Entry 6V8O (electron microscopy, 3.07 A resolution); this record covers chains L and R of the 22 polymer chains in the assembly.

== Chain L ==
Molecule: Chromatin structure-remodeling complex protein RSC8
Source organism: Saccharomyces cerevisiae (strain ATCC 204508 / S288c)
Reference sequence: P43609 (RSC8_YEAST); residues 1-557 here = UniProt positions 1-557
Sequence (557 residues; numbered 1 to 557; the number before each row is that of its first residue):
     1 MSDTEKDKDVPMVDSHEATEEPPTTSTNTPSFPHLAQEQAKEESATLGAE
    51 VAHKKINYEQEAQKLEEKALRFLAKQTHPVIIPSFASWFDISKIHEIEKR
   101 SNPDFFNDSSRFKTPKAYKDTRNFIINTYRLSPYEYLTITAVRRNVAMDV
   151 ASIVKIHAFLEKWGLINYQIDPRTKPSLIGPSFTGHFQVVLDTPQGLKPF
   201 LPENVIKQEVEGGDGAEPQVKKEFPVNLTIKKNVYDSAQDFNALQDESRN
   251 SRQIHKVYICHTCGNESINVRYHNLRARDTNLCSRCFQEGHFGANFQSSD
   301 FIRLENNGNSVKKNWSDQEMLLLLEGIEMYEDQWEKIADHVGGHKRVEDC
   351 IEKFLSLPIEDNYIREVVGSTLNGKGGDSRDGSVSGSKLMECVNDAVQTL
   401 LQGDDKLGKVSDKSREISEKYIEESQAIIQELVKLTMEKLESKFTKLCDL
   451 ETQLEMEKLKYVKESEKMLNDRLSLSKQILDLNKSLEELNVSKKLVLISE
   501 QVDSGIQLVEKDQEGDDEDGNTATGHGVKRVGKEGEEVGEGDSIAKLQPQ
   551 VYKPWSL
Not modelled in the structure: 1-57, 205-219, 305-311, 378-557

== Chain R ==
Molecule: Nuclear protein STH1/NPS1
Source organism: Saccharomyces cerevisiae (strain ATCC 204508 / S288c)
Notes: EC 3.6.4.12
Reference sequence: P32597 (STH1_YEAST); numbering as in UniProt (aligned over 1-1359)
Sequence (1359 residues; row label = number of the first residue in the row):
     1 MLQEQSELMSTVMNNTPTTVAALAAVAAASETNGKLGSEEQPEITIPKPR
    51 SSAQLEQLLYRYRAIQNHPKENKLEIKAIEDTFRNISRDQDIYETKLDTL
   101 RKSIDKGFQYDEDLLNKHLVALQLLEKDTDVPDYFLDLPDTKNDNTTAIE
   151 VDYSEKKPIKISADFNAKAKSLGLESKFSNATKTALGDPDTEIRISARIS
   201 NRINELERLPANLGTYSLDDCLEFITKDDLSSRMDTFKIKALVELKSLKL
   251 LTKQKSIRQKLINNVASQAHHNIPYLRDSPFTAAAQRSVQIRSKVIVPQT
   301 VRLAEELERQQLLEKRKKERNLHLQKINSIIDFIKERQSEQWSRQERCFQ
   351 FGRLGASLHNQMEKDEQKRIERTAKQRLAALKSNDEEAYLKLLDQTKDTR
   401 ITQLLRQTNSFLDSLSEAVRAQQNEAKILHGEEVQPITDEEREKTDYYEV
   451 AHRIKEKIDKQPSILVGGTLKEYQLRGLEWMVSLYNNHLNGILADEMGLG
   501 KTIQSISLITYLYEVKKDIGPFLVIVPLSTITNWTLEFEKWAPSLNTIIY
   551 KGTPNQRHSLQHQIRVGNFDVLLTTYEYIIKDKSLLSKHDWAHMIIDEGH
   601 RMKNAQSKLSFTISHYYRTRNRLILTGTPLQNNLPELWALLNFVLPKIFN
   651 SAKTFEDWFNTPFANTGTQEKLELTEEETLLIIRRLHKVLRPFLLRRLKK
   701 EVEKDLPDKVEKVIKCKLSGLQQQLYQQMLKHNALFVGAGTEGATKGGIK
   751 GLNNKIMQLRKICNHPFVFDEVEGVVNPSRGNSDLLFRVAGKFELLDRVL
   801 PKFKASGHRVLMFFQMTQVMDIMEDFLRMKDLKYMRLDGSTKTEERTEML
   851 NAFNAPDSDYFCFLLSTRAGGLGLNLQTADTVIIFDTDWNPHQDLQAQDR
   901 AHRIGQKNEVRILRLITTDSVEEVILERAMQKLDIDGKVIQAGKFDNKST
   951 AEEQEAFLRRLIESETNRDDDDKAELDDDELNDTLARSADEKILFDKIDK
  1001 ERMNQERADAKAQGLRVPPPRLIQLDELPKVFREDIEEHFKKEDSEPLGR
  1051 IRQKKRVYYDDGLTEEQFLEAVEDDNMSLEDAIKKRREARERRRLRQNGT
  1101 KENEIETLENTPEASETSLIENNSFTAAVDEETNADKETTASRSKRRSSR
  1151 KKRTISIVTAEDKENTQEESTSQENGGAKVEEEVKSSSVEIINGSESKKK
  1201 KPKLTVKIKLNKTTVLENNDGKRAEEKPESKSPAKKTAAKKTKTKSKSLG
  1251 IFPTVEKLVEEMREQLDEVDSHPRTSIFEKLPSKRDYPDYFKVIEKPMAI
  1301 DIILKNCKNGTYKTLEEVRQALQTMFENARFYNEEGSWVYVDADKLNEFT
  1351 DEWFKEHSS
Not modelled in the structure: 1-42, 140-153, 319-1359
Swiss-Prot annotation at these positions:
  - motif: D597 to H600 (DEGH box)
  - binding site (ATP): D495 to T502
  - modified residue: S38 (Phosphoserine)
  - mutagenesis: S505 (S505F: Temperature-sensitive), P646 (P646L: Temperature-sensitive), C763 (C763Y: Temperature-sensitive. Reduced sporulation efficiency), K792 (K792E: Complete inactivation), S806 (S806L: Temperature-sensitive; when associated with M-881. Altered cell cycle distribution), T881 (T881M: Temperature-sensitive; when associated with L-806. Altered cell cycle distribution)

== Interface between chain L and chain R ==
Residue-residue contacts - 57 pairs, chain L then chain R:
  F224(L) - S247(R)
  V226(L) - T129(R)
  N227(L) - E244(R)  hydrogen bond
  L228(L) - Q123(R)
  L228(L) - K127(R)
  T229(L) - F237(R)
  I230(L) - L209(R)  hydrophobic
  I230(L) - F237(R)
  I230(L) - A241(R)
  K231(L) - K127(R)
  K231(L) - T129(R)
  K231(L) - R202(R)
  N233(L) - E126(R)  hydrogen bond
  V234(L) - E126(R)  hydrogen bond (backbone-backbone)
  V234(L) - D128(R)
  Y235(L) - L125(R)
  Q239(L) - E126(R)
  L244(L) - L209(R)  hydrophobic
  R249(L) - A53(R)
  R249(L) - Q57(R)  hydrogen bond (backbone-side chain)
  N250(L) - A53(R)
  S251(L) - Q57(R)  hydrogen bond
  N281(L) - R63(R)
  N281(L) - N67(R)
  L282(L) - R63(R)
  L282(L) - A64(R)
  L282(L) - Q66(R)
  L282(L) - N67(R)
  C283(L) - Y60(R)
  C283(L) - A64(R)  hydrophobic
  R285(L) - R63(R)  hydrogen bond (backbone-side chain)
  C286(L) - R63(R)  hydrogen bond (backbone-side chain)
  F287(L) - L59(R)  hydrophobic
  F287(L) - R63(R)
  H291(L) - R63(R)  hydrogen bond
  H291(L) - Q66(R)
  N295(L) - E80(R)  hydrogen bond
  F296(L) - Y62(R)
  L321(L) - Y216(R)  hydrophobic
  L321(L) - L218(R)  hydrophobic
  E325(L) - L218(R)
  E348(L) - R101(R)  salt bridge
  L355(L) - L119(R)  hydrophobic
  L355(L) - Q123(R)
  S356(L) - K127(R)
  L357(L) - Q123(R)
  P358(L) - Q123(R)
  I359(L) - V120(R)  hydrophobic
  Y363(L) - N116(R)  hydrogen bond
  V367(L) - F135(R)  hydrophobic
  V368(L) - Y134(R)
  T371(L) - K117(R)
  T371(L) - Y134(R)
  T371(L) - F135(R)
  L372(L) - Y134(R)  hydrophobic
  K375(L) - Y134(R)
  K375(L) - L138(R)
Also at the interface, not in a pair above, chain L (45 interface residues in all): K232, A243, Q288, K313, L324, E328, I364
Also at the interface, not in a pair above, chain R (40 interface residues in all): E56, L124, P132, L206, P210, L213, C221, K240

== In short ==
45 residues of chain L and 40 residues of chain R are in contact, with 10 hydrogen bonds and 1 salt bridge.
Polar pairs include E348(L)-R101(R), N227(L)-E244(R) and N233(L)-E126(R). UniProt lists 8 ATP-binding residues
and 6 mutagenesis sites on chain R.
Chain L is Chromatin structure-remodeling complex protein RSC8 and chain R is Nuclear protein STH1/NPS1, both
from Saccharomyces cerevisiae (strain ATCC 204508 / S288c); the structure, RSC core, was determined by
electron microscopy (same publication as 6V92).
